Entry 2NVQ (X-ray diffraction, 2.90 A resolution); this record covers chains B and C of the 13 polymer chains in the assembly.

== Chain B ==
Protein: DNA-directed RNA polymerase II 140 kDa polypeptide
From: Saccharomyces cerevisiae
Notes: EC 2.7.7.6
Reference sequence: P08518 (RPB2_YEAST); numbering as in UniProt (aligned over 1-1224)
Sequence (1224 residues; row label = number of the first residue in the row):
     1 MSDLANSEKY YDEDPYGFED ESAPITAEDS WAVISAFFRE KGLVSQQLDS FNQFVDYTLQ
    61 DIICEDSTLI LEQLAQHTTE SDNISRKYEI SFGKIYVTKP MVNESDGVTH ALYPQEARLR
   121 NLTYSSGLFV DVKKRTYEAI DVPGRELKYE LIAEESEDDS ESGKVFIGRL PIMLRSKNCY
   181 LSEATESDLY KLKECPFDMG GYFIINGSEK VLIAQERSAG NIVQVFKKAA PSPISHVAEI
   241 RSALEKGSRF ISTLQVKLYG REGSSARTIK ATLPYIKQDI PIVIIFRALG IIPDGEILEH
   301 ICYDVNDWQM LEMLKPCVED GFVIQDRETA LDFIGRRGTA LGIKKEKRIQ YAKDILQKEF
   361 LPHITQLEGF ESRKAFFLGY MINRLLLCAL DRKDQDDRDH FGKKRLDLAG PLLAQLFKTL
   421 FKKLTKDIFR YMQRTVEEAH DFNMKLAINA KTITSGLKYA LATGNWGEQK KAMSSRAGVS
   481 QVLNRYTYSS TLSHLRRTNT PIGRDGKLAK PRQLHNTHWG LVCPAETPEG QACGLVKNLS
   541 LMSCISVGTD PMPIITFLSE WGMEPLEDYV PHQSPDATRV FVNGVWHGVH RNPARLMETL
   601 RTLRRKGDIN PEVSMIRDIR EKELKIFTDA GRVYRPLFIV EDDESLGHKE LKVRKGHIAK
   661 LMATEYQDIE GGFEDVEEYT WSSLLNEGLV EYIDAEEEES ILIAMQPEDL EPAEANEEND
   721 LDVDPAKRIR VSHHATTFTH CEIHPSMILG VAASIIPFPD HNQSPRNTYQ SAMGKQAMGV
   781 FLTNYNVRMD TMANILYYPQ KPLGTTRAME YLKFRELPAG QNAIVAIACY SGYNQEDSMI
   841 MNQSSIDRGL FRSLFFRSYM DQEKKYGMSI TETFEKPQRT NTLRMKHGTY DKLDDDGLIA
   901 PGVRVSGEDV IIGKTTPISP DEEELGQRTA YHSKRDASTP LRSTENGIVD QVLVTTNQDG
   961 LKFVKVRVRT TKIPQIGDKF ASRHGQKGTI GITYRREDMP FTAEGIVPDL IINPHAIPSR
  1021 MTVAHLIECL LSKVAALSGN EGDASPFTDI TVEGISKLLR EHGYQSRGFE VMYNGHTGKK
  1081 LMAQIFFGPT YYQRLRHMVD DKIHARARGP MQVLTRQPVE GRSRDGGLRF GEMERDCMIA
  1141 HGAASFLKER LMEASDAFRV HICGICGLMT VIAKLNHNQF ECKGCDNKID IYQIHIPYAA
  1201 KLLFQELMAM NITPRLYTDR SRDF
Disordered / not traced: 1-19, 71-88, 142-163, 336-344, 438-445, 503-508, 669-677, 716-721, 920-932
Metal / ion sites: Zn2+: Cys1163, Cys1166, Cys1182, Cys1185
Ligand contacts: deoxyuridine-5'-triphosphate (DUT): Arg766, Tyr769, Asp837, Lys987, Ser1019, Arg1020

== Chain C ==
Protein: DNA-directed RNA polymerase II 45 kDa polypeptide
From: Saccharomyces cerevisiae
Notes: EC 2.7.7.6
Reference sequence: P16370 (RPB3_YEAST); residues 1-318 here = UniProt positions 1-318
Sequence (318 residues; each row starts with the number of its first residue):
     1 MSEEGPQVKI REASKDNVDF ILSNVDLAMA NSLRRVMIAE IPTLAIDSVE VETNTTVLAD
    61 EFIAHRLGLI PLQSMDIEQL EYSRDCFCED HCDKCSVVLT LQAFGESEST TNVYSKDLVI
   121 VSNLMGRNIG HPIIQDKEGN GVLICKLRKG QELKLTCVAK KGIAKEHAKW GPAAAIEFEY
   181 DPWNKLKHTD YWYEQDSAKE WPQSKNCEYE DPPNEGDPFD YKAQADTFYM NVESVGSIPV
   241 DQVVVRGIDT LQKKVASILL ALTQMDQDKV NFASGDNNTA SNMLGSNEDV MMTGAEQDPY
   301 SNASQMGNTG SGGYDNAW
Disordered / not traced: 1-2, 269-318
Metal / ion sites: Zn2+: Cys86, Cys88, Cys92, Cys95
Swiss-Prot annotation at these positions:
  - binding site (Zn(2+)): Cys86, Cys88, Cys92, Cys95
  - modified residue: Ser2 (N-acetylserine)

== Chain B / chain C interface ==
Contacting residue pairs - 74 pairs, chain B then chain C:
  Tyr797(B) - Glu61(C)
  Tyr797(B) - Phe62(C)  hydrophobic
  Tyr798(B) - Phe62(C)
  Tyr798(B) - Arg66(C)  hydrogen bond
  Ser844(B) - Ala168(C)
  Asp847(B) - His65(C)
  Asp847(B) - His167(C)  hydrogen bond (backbone-side chain)
  Asp847(B) - Ala168(C)  hydrogen bond (side chain-backbone)
  Arg848(B) - His65(C)
  Arg848(B) - Leu69(C)
  Gly849(B) - His65(C)
  Arg852(B) - His65(C)  hydrogen bond
  Leu854(B) - Ala59(C)  hydrophobic
  Arg969(B) - Ala59(C)
  Arg969(B) - Asp60(C)  salt bridge
  Arg969(B) - Glu61(C)  salt bridge
  Thr970(B) - Glu61(C)
  Thr971(B) - Glu61(C)  hydrogen bond
  Arg995(B) - Lys165(C)
  Arg996(B) - Ile38(C)
  Arg996(B) - Ala173(C)
  Arg996(B) - Ala174(C)  hydrogen bond (side chain-backbone)
  Glu997(B) - Arg34(C)  hydrogen bond (backbone-side chain)
  Glu997(B) - Arg35(C)
  Glu997(B) - Ile38(C)
  Glu997(B) - Ala39(C)
  Asp998(B) - Arg35(C)  salt bridge
  Phe1001(B) - Arg34(C)
  Phe1001(B) - Phe178(C)  hydrophobic
  Ala1003(B) - Glu177(C)
  Ala1003(B) - Phe178(C)  hydrogen bond (backbone-backbone)
  Ala1003(B) - Glu179(C)
  Glu1004(B) - Glu177(C)
  Gly1005(B) - Ala175(C)
  Gly1005(B) - Ile176(C)
  Arg1060(B) - Lys199(C)  hydrogen bond (side chain-backbone)
  Arg1060(B) - Glu200(C)
  Arg1060(B) - Pro202(C)
  Gly1063(B) - Pro202(C)
  Gln1065(B) - Glu200(C)
  Gln1065(B) - Trp201(C)
  Gln1065(B) - Pro202(C)
  Arg1067(B) - Glu194(C)  salt bridge
  Phe1069(B) - Trp192(C)
  Phe1069(B) - Trp201(C)  hydrophobic
  Glu1070(B) - Trp201(C)
  Tyr1073(B) - Phe178(C)
  Tyr1073(B) - Glu179(C)
  Tyr1073(B) - Tyr180(C)  hydrophobic
  Gly1075(B) - Asn31(C)
  Gly1075(B) - Arg34(C)
  Gly1075(B) - Arg35(C)  hydrogen bond (backbone-side chain)
  His1076(B) - Asn31(C)  hydrogen bond (backbone-side chain)
  Thr1077(B) - Leu27(C)
  Thr1077(B) - Asn31(C)  hydrogen bond (backbone-side chain)
  Gly1078(B) - Leu27(C)
  Gly1078(B) - Asn31(C)  hydrogen bond (backbone-side chain)
  Gly1078(B) - Phe178(C)
  Gly1078(B) - Tyr180(C)
  Lys1079(B) - Tyr180(C)
  Lys1079(B) - His188(C)
  Lys1080(B) - Tyr180(C)  hydrogen bond (backbone-side chain)
  Lys1080(B) - Asp181(C)  hydrogen bond (side chain-backbone)
  Lys1080(B) - His188(C)
  Leu1081(B) - Thr189(C)  hydrogen bond (backbone-side chain)
  Met1082(B) - Lys187(C)
  Met1082(B) - His188(C)
  Met1082(B) - Thr189(C)  hydrogen bond (backbone-side chain)
  Met1082(B) - Asp190(C)  hydrogen bond (backbone-backbone)
  Gln1084(B) - Thr189(C)
  Gln1084(B) - Asp190(C)  hydrogen bond (side chain-backbone)
  Gln1084(B) - Tyr191(C)
  Gln1084(B) - Trp192(C)
  Gln1084(B) - Trp201(C)
Also at the interface, not in a pair above, chain B (39 interface residues in all): Asn786, Met999, Tyr1064, Val1071
Also at the interface, not in a pair above, chain C (38 interface residues in all): Ala28, Val57

== Summary ==
The interface between chain B and chain C involves 39 residues on one side and 38 on the other, with 19
hydrogen bonds and 4 salt bridges. Among the polar pairs are Arg969(B)-Asp60(C), Arg969(B)-Glu61(C) and
Asp998(B)-Arg35(C). Ligands of chain B: deoxyuridine-5'-triphosphate.
Here chain B is DNA-directed RNA polymerase II 140 kDa polypeptide and chain C is DNA-directed RNA polymerase
II 45 kDa polypeptide, both from Saccharomyces cerevisiae. Entry 2NVQ (RNA Polymerase II Elongation Complex in
150 mM Mg+2 with 2'dUTP) was determined by X-ray diffraction (same publication as 2E2H, 2E2I, 2E2J, 2NVT,
2NVX, 2NVY, 2NVZ and 2YU9).
